PDB entry 5UZ9 | electron microscopy, 3.40 A resolution | chains A and B of the 13 polymer chains in the assembly

[Chain A]
Name: CRISPR-associated protein Csy1
From: Pseudomonas aeruginosa (strain UCBPP-PA14)
UniProt: Q02ML9 (CSY1_PSEAB); residue numbers follow UniProt; this construct covers 1-434
Chain sequence (434 residues; numbered 1 to 434; the number before each row is that of its first residue):
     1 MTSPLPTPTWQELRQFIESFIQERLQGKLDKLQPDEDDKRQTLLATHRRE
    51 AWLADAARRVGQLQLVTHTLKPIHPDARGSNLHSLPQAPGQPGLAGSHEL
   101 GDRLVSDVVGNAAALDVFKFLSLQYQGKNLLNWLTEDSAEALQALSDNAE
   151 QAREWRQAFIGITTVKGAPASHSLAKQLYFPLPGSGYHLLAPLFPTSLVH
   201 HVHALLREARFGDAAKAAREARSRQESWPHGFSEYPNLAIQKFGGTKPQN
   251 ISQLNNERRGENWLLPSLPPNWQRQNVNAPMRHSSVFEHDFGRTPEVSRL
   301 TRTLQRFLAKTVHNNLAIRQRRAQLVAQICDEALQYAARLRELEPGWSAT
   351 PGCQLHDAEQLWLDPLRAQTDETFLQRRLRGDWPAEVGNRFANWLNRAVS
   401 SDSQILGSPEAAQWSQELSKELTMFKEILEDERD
Not modelled in the structure: 1-10
Reported in the primary citation:
  - binding site for Crispr RNA: Lys176, Gln177
  - mutagenesis - K28E/K31E, K247E: decreased binding to dsDNA

[Chain B]
Name: CRISPR-associated protein Csy2
From: Pseudomonas aeruginosa (strain UCBPP-PA14)
UniProt: Q02MM0 (CSY2_PSEAB); residue numbers follow UniProt; this construct covers 1-327
Chain sequence (327 residues; each row starts with the number of its first residue):
     1 MSVTDPEALLLLPRLSIQNANAISSPLTWGFPSPGAFTGFVHALQRRVGI
    51 SLDIELDGVGIVCHRFEAQISQPAGKRTKVFNLTRNPLNRDGSTAAIVEE
   101 GRAHLEVSLLLGVHGDGLDDHPAQEIARQVQEQAGAMRLAGGSILPWCNE
   151 RFPAPNAELLMLGGSDEQRRKNQRRLTRRLLPGFALVSREALLQQHLETL
   201 RTTLPEATTLDALLDLCRINFEPPATSSEEEASPPDAAWQVRDKPGWLVP
   251 IPAGYNALSPLYLPGEVRNARDRETPLRFVENLFGLGEWLSPHRVAALSD
   301 LLWYHHAEPDKGLYRWSTPRFVEHAIA
Not modelled in the structure: 1-2, 224-238, 323-327
Reported in the primary citation:
  - binding site for Crispr RNA: Asn21, Asn86, Arg271

[Interface between chain A and chain B]
Contacting residue pairs (138; chain A residue first):
  His68(A) - Glu281(B)  salt bridge
  Pro75(A) - Val98(B)
  Leu82(A) - Leu258(B)  hydrophobic
  Leu82(A) - Phe279(B)  hydrophobic
  Ser84(A) - Leu258(B)
  Pro89(A) - Leu313(B)
  Gly90(A) - Leu313(B)
  Gln91(A) - Leu313(B)
  Pro92(A) - Gln194(B)  hydrogen bond (backbone-side chain)
  Gly93(A) - Glu190(B)
  Gly93(A) - Leu193(B)
  Gly93(A) - Gln194(B)
  Leu94(A) - Glu190(B)
  Leu94(A) - Ala253(B)
  Leu94(A) - Leu283(B)  hydrophobic
  Leu94(A) - Phe284(B)
  Leu94(A) - Gly285(B)
  Leu94(A) - Arg315(B)
  Ala95(A) - Ala207(B)  hydrophobic
  Ala95(A) - Asp211(B)
  Ala95(A) - Leu283(B)
  Ala95(A) - Phe284(B)  hydrogen bond (backbone-backbone)
  Ser97(A) - Glu281(B)  hydrogen bond
  His98(A) - Asn256(B)
  Pro169(A) - Tyr262(B)  hydrophobic
  Pro169(A) - Val267(B)  hydrophobic
  Ala170(A) - Val267(B)
  Ala170(A) - Arg268(B)
  Ala170(A) - Phe279(B)
  Ser171(A) - Val267(B)
  Ser171(A) - Arg268(B)  hydrogen bond (backbone-backbone)
  Ser171(A) - Asn269(B)  hydrogen bond (backbone-side chain)
  His172(A) - Asn269(B)
  Gln177(A) - Asn269(B)  hydrogen bond (side chain-backbone)
  Gln177(A) - Ala270(B)
  Gln177(A) - Arg271(B)  hydrogen bond (side chain-backbone)
  Leu178(A) - Tyr255(B)
  Tyr179(A) - Arg271(B)
  Tyr179(A) - Asp272(B)  hydrogen bond
  Phe180(A) - His305(B)
  Phe180(A) - Ala307(B)  hydrophobic
  Phe180(A) - Tyr314(B)  hydrophobic
  Pro181(A) - His305(B)
  Leu182(A) - Pro309(B)  hydrophobic
  Tyr187(A) - Arg46(B)  hydrogen bond
  Tyr187(A) - Thr275(B)
  Tyr187(A) - Pro276(B)
  His188(A) - Leu261(B)
  His188(A) - Pro276(B)
  His188(A) - Pro309(B)
  His188(A) - Tyr314(B)
  Leu189(A) - Asp272(B)
  Leu189(A) - Thr275(B)
  Leu189(A) - Pro276(B)  hydrogen bond (backbone-backbone)
  Leu189(A) - Leu277(B)
  Leu189(A) - Arg278(B)
  Leu190(A) - Tyr255(B)  hydrophobic
  Leu190(A) - Arg278(B)
  Leu190(A) - Val280(B)  hydrophobic
  Leu190(A) - Tyr314(B)  hydrophobic
  Ala191(A) - Arg278(B)  hydrogen bond (backbone-backbone)
  Ala191(A) - Phe279(B)
  Ala191(A) - Val280(B)  hydrogen bond (backbone-backbone)
  Pro192(A) - Val280(B)
  Leu193(A) - Val280(B)  hydrogen bond (backbone-backbone)
  Phe194(A) - Pro26(B)  hydrophobic
  Pro195(A) - Pro26(B)
  His203(A) - Leu27(B)
  Ala221(A) - Trp239(B)
  Arg222(A) - Trp239(B)
  Gln225(A) - Trp239(B)
  Ser227(A) - Phe221(B)
  Ser227(A) - Trp239(B)
  His230(A) - Phe221(B)
  Gly231(A) - Arg218(B)
  Gly231(A) - Ile219(B)
  Phe232(A) - Arg218(B)
  Phe232(A) - Ile219(B)  hydrogen bond (backbone-backbone)
  Phe232(A) - Trp239(B)
  Ser233(A) - Leu216(B)
  Ser233(A) - Cys217(B)
  Ser233(A) - Arg218(B)  hydrogen bond
  Glu234(A) - Arg77(B)  salt bridge
  Glu234(A) - Cys217(B)  hydrogen bond (backbone-backbone)
  Tyr235(A) - Leu216(B)  hydrophobic
  Asn237(A) - Lys79(B)  hydrogen bond
  Leu238(A) - Thr78(B)  hydrogen bond (backbone-side chain)
  Leu238(A) - Lys79(B)  hydrogen bond (backbone-backbone)
  Ala239(A) - Trp29(B)
  Ala239(A) - Lys79(B)
  Ile240(A) - Thr78(B)
  Ile240(A) - Lys79(B)  hydrogen bond (backbone-backbone)
  Ile240(A) - Phe81(B)
  Gln241(A) - Glu99(B)
  Lys242(A) - Glu99(B)  hydrogen bond (backbone-side chain)
  Leu264(A) - Pro26(B)
  Leu264(A) - Leu27(B)
  Leu264(A) - Trp29(B)
  Leu265(A) - Leu27(B)  hydrogen bond (backbone-backbone)
  Leu265(A) - Thr28(B)
  Leu265(A) - Trp29(B)  hydrogen bond (backbone-backbone)
  Pro266(A) - Trp29(B)  hydrophobic
  Ser267(A) - Gly30(B)
  Ser267(A) - Phe31(B)  hydrogen bond (backbone-backbone)
  Ser267(A) - Val249(B)
  Ser267(A) - Pro250(B)
  Leu268(A) - Trp29(B)  hydrophobic
  Leu268(A) - Phe66(B)  hydrophobic
  Leu268(A) - Trp247(B)
  Leu268(A) - Trp289(B)
  Pro269(A) - Phe31(B)
  Pro269(A) - Cys63(B)  hydrophobic
  Pro269(A) - Phe66(B)  hydrophobic
  Pro269(A) - Trp289(B)  hydrophobic
  Pro270(A) - Phe184(B)  hydrophobic
  Pro270(A) - Trp247(B)
  Pro270(A) - Trp289(B)
  Asn271(A) - Cys63(B)  hydrogen bond (side chain-backbone)
  Asn271(A) - His64(B)  hydrogen bond (side chain-backbone)
  Trp272(A) - Phe66(B)
  Arg274(A) - Glu67(B)  salt bridge
  Arg321(A) - Asp243(B)
  Arg321(A) - Lys244(B)  hydrogen bond (side chain-backbone)
  Arg321(A) - Pro245(B)
  Gln335(A) - Leu181(B)  hydrogen bond (side chain-backbone)
  Gln335(A) - Pro182(B)
  Gln335(A) - Gly183(B)
  Gln335(A) - Phe184(B)
  Gln335(A) - Ser291(B)
  Ala338(A) - Leu181(B)  hydrophobic
  Ala338(A) - Pro182(B)  hydrophobic
  Glu427(A) - Arg174(B)  salt bridge
  Ile428(A) - His293(B)
  Asp431(A) - Lys171(B)
  Asp431(A) - Arg174(B)
  Asp431(A) - Arg178(B)
  Glu432(A) - Arg178(B)  salt bridge
  Asp434(A) - Lys171(B)  hydrogen bond (backbone-side chain)
Other interface residues (no listed pair), chain A (85 interface residues in all): His74, Ser80, Leu85, Pro86, Gly96, Ser173, Pro183, Leu198, Val199, Leu205, Ala218, Glu226, Trp228, Gln324, Ala327, Gln328, Asp331, Leu334
Other interface residues (no listed pair), chain B (85 interface residues in all): Ile23, Ser25, His42, Arg65, Val80, Thr208, Thr209, Asp215, Asn220, Glu266, Asn282, Arg294, His306
The authors on this interface:
  - interface residues, chain A: Ala175(A)

[Summary]
Chain A and chain B each contribute 85 residues to their interface; the contacts include 29 hydrogen bonds and
5 salt bridges. Polar contacts include His68(A)-Glu281(B), Glu234(A)-Arg77(B) and Arg274(A)-Glu67(B). From the
paper: a binding site for Crispr RNA at Lys176(A), Gln177(A) and Asn21(B) among others; K28E/K31E and K247E of
chain A reduce binding to dsDNA.
Chain A is CRISPR-associated protein Csy1 and chain B is CRISPR-associated protein Csy2, both from Pseudomonas
aeruginosa (strain UCBPP-PA14); the structure, Cryo EM structure of anti-CRISPRs, AcrF1 and AcrF2, bound to
type I-F crRNA-guided CRISPR surveillance complex, was determined by electron microscopy.
